3A8I - chains A and E; structure by X-ray diffraction, 1.99 A resolution.

# Chain A
Name: Aminomethyltransferase
Source organism: Escherichia coli
Notes: EC 2.1.2.10
UniProtKB: P27248 (GCST_ECOLI); residues 0-363 here correspond to UniProt positions 1-364 (UniProt number = residue number + 1)
Chain sequence (364 residues; numbered 0 to 363; the number before each row is that of its first residue; numbering starts at 0):
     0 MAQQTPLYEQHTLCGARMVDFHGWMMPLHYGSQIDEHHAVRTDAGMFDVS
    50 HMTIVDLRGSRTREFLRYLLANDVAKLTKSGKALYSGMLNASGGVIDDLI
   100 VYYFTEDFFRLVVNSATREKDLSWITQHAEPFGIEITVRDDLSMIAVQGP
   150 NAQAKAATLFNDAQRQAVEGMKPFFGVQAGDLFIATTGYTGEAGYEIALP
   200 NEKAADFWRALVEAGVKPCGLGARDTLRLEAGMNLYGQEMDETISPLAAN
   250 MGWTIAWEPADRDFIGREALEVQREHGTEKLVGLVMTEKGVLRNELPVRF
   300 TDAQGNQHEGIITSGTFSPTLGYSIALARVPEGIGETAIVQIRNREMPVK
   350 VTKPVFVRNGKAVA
Disordered / not traced: 0
Ligand contacts: 5-methyl-5,6,7,8-tetrahydrofolic acid (C2F): M51, Y84, D97, L98, I99, Y101, V111, V112, N113, M143, F173, T186, G187, Y188, E195, R223, M232, W252
What the authors report for this chain:
  - contacts within the chain: D97-N113 (hydrogen bond)
  - catalytic residues: D96, D97, N113, Y188, R223 (proposed by the authors, not directly observed)
  - mutagenesis - D96N/Y188F, D96N, D97N, D97N/Y188F, N113A/R223A, N113D, R223A: decreased catalytic activity
  - binding site for 5-methyl-5,6,7,8-tetrahydrofolic acid: Y188, E195
  - binding site for 5-methyl-5,6,7,8-tetrahydrofolic acid: D97 (proposed by the authors, not directly observed)
  - mutagenesis - Y188F (20% reduction): decreased catalytic activity on ecHint
  - mutagenesis - R292A: abolished catalytic activity

# Chain E
Name: Glycine cleavage system H protein
Source organism: Escherichia coli
UniProtKB: P0A6T9 (GCSH_ECOLI); residues 0-128 here correspond to UniProt positions 1-129 (UniProt number = residue number + 1)
Chain sequence (129 residues; each row starts with the number of its first residue; numbering starts at 0):
     0 MSNVPAELKYSKEHEWLRKEADGTYTVGITEHAQELLGDMVFVDLPEVGA
    50 TVSAGDDCAVAESVKAASDIYAPVSGEIVAVNDALSDSPELVNSEPYAGG
   100 WIFKIKASDESELESLLDATAYEALLEDE
Disordered / not traced: 0
Modified residues: K64 (N~6~-[(6R)-6,8-disulfanyloctanoyl]-L-lysine; LA2)

# How chain A and chain E interact
Contacting residue pairs (29):
  R16(A) - E34(E)  salt bridge
  F20(A) - K64(E)
  L27(A) - K64(E)
  S31(A) - D38(E)  hydrogen bond
  Q32(A) - D38(E)  hydrogen bond (backbone-side chain)
  Q32(A) - V63(E)
  Q32(A) - K64(E)
  I33(A) - D38(E)  hydrogen bond (backbone-side chain)
  I33(A) - V63(E)  hydrophobic
  L220(A) - K64(E)
  G221(A) - K64(E)
  R223(A) - K64(E)
  D224(A) - K64(E)
  T225(A) - V63(E)
  K288(A) - F41(E)
  K288(A) - V42(E)  hydrogen bond (side chain-backbone)
  K288(A) - D43(E)  salt bridge
  G289(A) - F41(E)
  V290(A) - F41(E)  hydrophobic
  V290(A) - E61(E)
  R292(A) - E61(E)  salt bridge
  R292(A) - S62(E)  hydrogen bond (side chain-backbone)
  R292(A) - V63(E)  hydrogen bond (side chain-backbone)
  R292(A) - K64(E)  hydrogen bond (side chain-backbone)
  R292(A) - A65(E)
  T315(A) - V63(E)
  F316(A) - V40(E)  hydrophobic
  F316(A) - F41(E)  hydrophobic
  R342(A) - E61(E)  salt bridge
Other interface residues (no listed pair), chain A (23 interface residues in all): D34, H50, Y188, R227, L234
Other interface residues (no listed pair), chain E (12 interface residues in all): A66
From the paper, about this interface:
  - interface residues, chain A: F20(A), L27(A), Q32(A), N113(A), G221(A), R223(A), D224(A)
  - hot spots on chain A (mutagenesis) - R292A: abolished binding to Glycine cleavage system H protein (chain E)

# In short
Chain A and chain E form an interface of 23 and 12 residues respectively; the contacts include 7 hydrogen
bonds and 4 salt bridges. Among the polar pairs are R16(A)-E34(E), K288(A)-D43(E) and R292(A)-E61(E). The
paper reports catalytic residues D96(A), D97(A) and N113(A) among others; D96N/Y188F, D96N and D97N of chain
A, among others, reduce catalytic activity; 9 substitutions were tested in all.
Chain A is Aminomethyltransferase and chain E is Glycine cleavage system H protein, both from Escherichia
coli; the structure, Crystal Structure of ET-EHred-5-CH3-THF complex, was determined by X-ray diffraction,
deposited together with 3A8J, 3A8K and 3AB9.
